PDB entry 7CGP | electron microscopy, 3.70 A resolution | chains C and G of the 15 polymer chains in the assembly

# Chain C
Name: Mitochondrial import inner membrane translocase subunit Tim29
Source organism: Homo sapiens
Reference sequence: Q9BSF4 (TIM29_HUMAN); residue numbers follow UniProt; this construct covers 1-260
Amino-acid sequence (260 residues; each row starts with the number of its first residue):
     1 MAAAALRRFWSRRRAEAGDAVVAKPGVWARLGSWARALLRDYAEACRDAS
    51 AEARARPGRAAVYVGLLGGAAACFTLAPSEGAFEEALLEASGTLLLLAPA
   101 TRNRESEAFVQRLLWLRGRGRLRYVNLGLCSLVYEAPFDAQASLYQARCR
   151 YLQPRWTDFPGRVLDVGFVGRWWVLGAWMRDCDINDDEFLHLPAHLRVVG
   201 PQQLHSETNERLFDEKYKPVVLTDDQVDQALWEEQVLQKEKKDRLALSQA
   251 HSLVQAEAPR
Not modelled in the structure: 1-20, 56, 245-260
What the authors report for this chain:
  - mutagenesis - E107K/Q111A: decreased binding to chaperone

# Chain G
Name: Mitochondrial import inner membrane translocase subunit Tim10
Source organism: Homo sapiens
Reference sequence: P62072 (TIM10_HUMAN); residue numbers follow UniProt; this construct covers 1-90
Amino-acid sequence (90 residues; numbered 1 to 90; the number before each row is that of its first residue):
     1 MDPLRAQQLAAELEVEMMADMYNRMTSACHRKCVPPHYKEAELSKGESVC
    51 LDRCVSKYLDIHERMGKKLTELSMQDEELMKRVQQSSGPA
Not modelled in the structure: 1-5, 78-90
Disulfides: Cys29-Cys54, Cys33-Cys50

# Chain C / chain G interface
Pairs across the interface (21; chain C residue first):
  Asp183(C) with Arg53(G), salt bridge
  Ile184(C) with Lys45(G)
  Asp186(C) with Lys45(G), salt bridge
  Phe189(C) with Lys45(G); Ser48(G)
  Leu196(C) with Ser44(G), hydrogen bond (backbone-side chain); Lys45(G), hydrogen bond (backbone-backbone)
  Val199(C) with Lys45(G)
  Gln203(C) with Ser44(G); Gly46(G), hydrogen bond (side chain-backbone); Glu47(G), hydrogen bond (side chain-backbone)
  Ser206(C) with Lys32(G)
  Asn209(C) with Arg31(G); Lys32(G), hydrogen bond (side chain-backbone); Cys33(G); Pro35(G)
  Glu210(C) with Lys32(G), salt bridge
  Leu212(C) with Pro36(G)
  Phe213(C) with His30(G); Arg31(G)
  Asp214(C) with Arg31(G), salt bridge
Other interface residues (no listed pair), chain C (17 interface residues in all): Asp181, Leu192, Arg197, Leu204
Other interface residues (no listed pair), chain G (14 interface residues in all): Leu43, Val49
Interface features reported in the paper:
  - interface residues, chain C: Asp183(C), Asp186(C), Glu210(C), Asp214(C)
  - interface residues, chain G: Arg31(G), Lys32(G), Lys45(G), Arg53(G)

# In short
17 residues of chain C and 14 residues of chain G are in contact, with 5 hydrogen bonds and 4 salt bridges.
Polar pairs include Asp183(C)-Arg53(G), Asp186(C)-Lys45(G) and Glu210(C)-Lys32(G). The paper reports that
E107K/Q111A of chain C reduce binding to chaperone; interface residues Asp183(C), Asp186(C) and Arg31(G) among
others.
Chain C is Mitochondrial import inner membrane translocase subunit Tim29 and chain G is Mitochondrial import
inner membrane translocase subunit Tim10, both from Homo sapiens; the structure, Cryo-EM structure of the
human mitochondrial translocase TIM22 complex at 3.7 angstrom, was determined by electron microscopy.
